4XJO - chains A and B; structure by X-ray diffraction, 1.50 A resolution.

[Chain A (and B)]
Name: Adenosylmethionine-8-amino-7-oxononanoate aminotransferase
Organism: Mycobacterium tuberculosis (strain ATCC 25618 / H37Rv)
Notes: EC 2.6.1.62; chain B of this document is another copy of the same molecule, construct and numbering; everything in this record applies to it too
Reference sequence: P9WQ81 (BIOA_MYCTU); residues 1-437 here = UniProt positions 1-437
Amino-acid sequence (457 residues; row label = number of the first residue in the row; numbers below 1 keep their minus sign (Met-19 is residue -19)):
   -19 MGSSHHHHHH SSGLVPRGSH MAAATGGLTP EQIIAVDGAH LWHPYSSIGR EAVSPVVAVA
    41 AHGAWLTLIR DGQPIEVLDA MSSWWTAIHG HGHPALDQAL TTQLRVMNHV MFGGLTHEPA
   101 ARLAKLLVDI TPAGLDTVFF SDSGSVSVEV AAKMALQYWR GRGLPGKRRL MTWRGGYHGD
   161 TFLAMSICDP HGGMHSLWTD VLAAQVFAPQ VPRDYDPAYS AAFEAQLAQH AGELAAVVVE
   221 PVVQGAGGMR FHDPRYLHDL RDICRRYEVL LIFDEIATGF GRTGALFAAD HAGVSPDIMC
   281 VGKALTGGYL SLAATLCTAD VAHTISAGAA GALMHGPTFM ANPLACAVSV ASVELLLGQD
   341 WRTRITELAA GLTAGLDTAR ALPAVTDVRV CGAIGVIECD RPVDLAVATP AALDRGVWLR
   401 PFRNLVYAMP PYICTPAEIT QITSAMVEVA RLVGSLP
Disordered / not traced: -19 to 7, 436-437 (chain B: -19 to 7, 437)
Sequence notes: initiating methionine (-19); expression tag (-18 to 0)
UniProt features mapped onto this chain:
  - binding site (S-adenosyl-L-methionine): Trp64, Tyr157, Gly316, Arg400
  - binding site (pyridoxal 5'-phosphate): Gly124, Ser125, Asp254, Pro317, Thr318
  - binding site (substrate): Lys283
  - site: Tyr25 (Participates in the substrate recognition with KAPA and in a stacking interaction with the adenine ring of SAM)
  - modified residue: Lys283 (N6-(pyridoxal phosphate)lysine)
Covalent attachments: pyridoxal phosphate (PLP) linked to Lys283
Residues lining bound ligands:
  - 41O (5-[4-(3-chlorobenzoyl)piperazin-1-yl]-1H-inden-1-one), molecule 1: Pro24, Tyr25, Trp64, Gly156, Tyr157, Cys168, Asp169, Gly172, Gly173, Ala226, Gly227, Arg400, Arg403
  - 41O, molecule 2: Met91, Phe92, Gly93, Gly316, Pro317, Thr318
  - pyridoxal phosphate (PLP), molecule 1: Ser123, Gly124, Ser125, Val128, Tyr157, His158, Gly159, Glu220, Asp254, Ile256, Ala257
  - pyridoxal phosphate (PLP), molecule 2: Gly316, Pro317, Thr318

[Chain A / chain B interface]
Residue-residue contacts - 269 pairs, chain A then chain B:
  Leu8(A) with Glu98(B), hydrogen bond (backbone-side chain); Ala101(B), hydrophobic; Arg102(B)
  Ile13(A) with Thr96(B); His97(B); Glu98(B); Ala101(B), hydrophobic
  Val16(A) with Ala101(B)
  Asp17(A) with Thr96(B), hydrogen bond
  Ala19(A) with Asp116(B); Thr117(B)
  His20(A) with Val108(B); Asp116(B), hydrogen bond (side chain-backbone); Thr117(B); Val118(B), hydrogen bond (backbone-backbone)
  Leu21(A) with Ala100(B); Ala101(B); Ala104(B), hydrophobic; Val118(B); Phe120(B), hydrophobic
  Trp22(A) with Phe92(B); Thr117(B), hydrogen bond; Val118(B), hydrogen bond (backbone-backbone); Phe119(B), hydrophobic; Met134(B); Cys297(B); Ala302(B), hydrophobic; Leu313(B), hydrophobic; Met320(B)
  His23(A) with Phe92(B), hydrogen bond (side chain-backbone); Leu95(B), hydrogen bond (side chain-backbone); Thr96(B); Met320(B)
  Pro24(A) with Phe92(B); Gly93(B); His315(B); Gly316(B); Met320(B)
  Tyr25(A) with Ala312(B); Leu313(B); Met314(B); His315(B), hydrogen bond (backbone-backbone); Gly316(B)
  Ser26(A) with Ala312(B); Leu313(B), hydrogen bond (backbone-backbone)
  Ser27(A) with Ser306(B); Gly311(B)
  Ile28(A) with Ala302(B), hydrophobic; His303(B); Ser306(B), hydrogen bond (backbone-side chain)
  Arg30(A) with His303(B), hydrogen bond (side chain-backbone); Ser306(B); Ala307(B)
  Pro35(A) with Gly94(B); Leu95(B); Thr96(B)
  Val36(A) with Gly94(B), hydrogen bond (backbone-backbone); Leu95(B); Thr96(B), hydrogen bond (backbone-backbone)
  Val37(A) with Thr96(B)
  Ala38(A) with Met87(B), hydrophobic; Thr96(B), hydrogen bond (backbone-backbone); His97(B)
  Val39(A) with Val86(B)
  Ala40(A) with Val86(B); Met87(B)
  Ala41(A) with Val86(B), hydrogen bond (backbone-backbone); Met87(B), hydrophobic
  His42(A) with Arg85(B); Val86(B), hydrogen bond (side chain-backbone)
  Leu46(A) with Val90(B), hydrophobic
  Leu48(A) with Leu95(B), hydrophobic
  Met61(A) with Met91(B), hydrophobic
  Ser63(A) with Val90(B); Met91(B)
  Trp64(A) with Met91(B); Thr318(B)
  Thr66(A) with His89(B); Thr318(B); Phe319(B)
  His71(A) with Asn88(B), hydrogen bond; His89(B), hydrogen bond (side chain-backbone)
  Gly72(A) with Asn88(B)
  Asp77(A) with Leu84(B)
  Leu80(A) with Leu84(B), hydrophobic
  Thr81(A) with Thr81(B); Leu84(B)
  Leu84(A) with Asp77(B); Leu80(B), hydrophobic; Thr81(B); Tyr289(B), hydrophobic
  Arg85(A) with His42(B)
  Val86(A) with Ala40(B); Ala41(B), hydrogen bond (backbone-backbone); His42(B), hydrogen bond (backbone-side chain)
  Met87(A) with Ala38(B); Val39(B); Ala40(B); Ala41(B), hydrophobic
  Asn88(A) with His71(B), hydrogen bond; Gly72(B); Gly288(B); Tyr289(B)
  His89(A) with Thr66(B); His71(B), hydrogen bond (backbone-side chain); Gly288(B)
  Val90(A) with Ala38(B), hydrophobic; Leu46(B), hydrophobic; Ser63(B)
  Met91(A) with Met61(B), hydrophobic; Ser63(B), hydrogen bond (backbone-side chain); Trp64(B), hydrophobic; Trp398(B), hydrogen bond
  Phe92(A) with Trp22(B); His23(B), hydrogen bond (backbone-side chain); Pro24(B)
  Gly93(A) with Pro24(B); Trp398(B); Arg400(B)
  Gly94(A) with Pro35(B); Val36(B), hydrogen bond (backbone-backbone); Trp398(B); Arg400(B)
  Leu95(A) with His23(B), hydrogen bond (backbone-side chain); Pro35(B); Val36(B); Leu46(B), hydrophobic; Leu48(B), hydrophobic; Trp398(B), hydrophobic
  Thr96(A) with Ile13(B); Asp17(B), hydrogen bond; His23(B); Pro35(B); Val36(B), hydrogen bond (backbone-backbone); Val37(B); Ala38(B), hydrogen bond (backbone-backbone)
  His97(A) with Ile13(B); Ala38(B)
  Glu98(A) with Leu8(B), hydrogen bond (side chain-backbone); Ile13(B)
  Ala100(A) with Leu21(B)
  Ala101(A) with Leu8(B), hydrophobic; Ile13(B), hydrophobic; Val16(B); Leu21(B)
  Arg102(A) with Leu8(B)
  Ala104(A) with Leu21(B), hydrophobic
  Val108(A) with His20(B)
  Asp116(A) with Ala19(B); His20(B), hydrogen bond (backbone-side chain)
  Thr117(A) with Ala19(B); His20(B); Trp22(B), hydrogen bond; Ile28(B)
  Val118(A) with His20(B), hydrogen bond (backbone-backbone); Leu21(B); Trp22(B), hydrogen bond (backbone-backbone)
  Phe119(A) with Trp22(B), hydrophobic
  Phe120(A) with Leu21(B), hydrophobic
  Asp122(A) with Asp122(B); Ser123(B); Ser291(B), hydrogen bond
  Ser123(A) with Asp122(B); Val126(B)
  Val126(A) with Val126(B), hydrophobic
  Glu129(A) with Thr161(B); Phe162(B), hydrogen bond (side chain-backbone)
  Lys133(A) with Asp160(B), hydrogen bond (side chain-backbone); Phe162(B); Met165(B), hydrogen bond; Trp178(B)
  Met134(A) with Trp22(B)
  Leu136(A) with Trp178(B), hydrophobic; Val181(B), hydrophobic
  Gln137(A) with Trp178(B)
  Arg140(A) with Leu177(B), hydrogen bond (side chain-backbone); Trp178(B); Thr179(B), hydrogen bond (side chain-backbone); Val181(B)
  Arg148(A) with Asp180(B), hydrogen bond (side chain-backbone)
  Asp160(A) with Lys133(B), hydrogen bond (backbone-side chain); His315(B), hydrogen bond (backbone-side chain); Gly316(B), hydrogen bond (side chain-backbone)
  Thr161(A) with Glu129(B)
  Phe162(A) with Glu129(B), hydrogen bond (backbone-side chain); Lys133(B); Leu163(B), hydrophobic
  Leu163(A) with Phe162(B), hydrophobic
  Met165(A) with Lys133(B), hydrogen bond
  Met174(A) with Ala310(B), hydrophobic; Met314(B), hydrophobic
  Leu177(A) with Arg140(B), hydrogen bond (backbone-side chain); Ala310(B), hydrophobic; Met314(B), hydrophobic
  Trp178(A) with Lys133(B); Leu136(B), hydrophobic; Gln137(B); Arg140(B); Met314(B), hydrophobic
  Thr179(A) with Arg140(B), hydrogen bond (backbone-side chain)
  Asp180(A) with Arg148(B), hydrogen bond (backbone-side chain)
  Val181(A) with Leu136(B), hydrophobic; Arg140(B)
  Lys283(A) with Thr318(B); Phe319(B)
  Gly288(A) with Asn88(B); His89(B); Phe319(B)
  Tyr289(A) with Leu84(B), hydrophobic; Asn88(B); Phe319(B); Asn322(B), hydrogen bond (backbone-side chain); Leu324(B)
  Leu290(A) with Leu290(B), hydrophobic; Phe319(B); Asn322(B); Leu324(B), hydrophobic
  Ser291(A) with Asp122(B), hydrogen bond; Ser291(B); Phe319(B)
  Cys297(A) with Trp22(B)
  Ala302(A) with Trp22(B), hydrophobic; Ile28(B), hydrophobic
  His303(A) with Ile28(B)
  Ser306(A) with Ser27(B); Ile28(B), hydrogen bond (side chain-backbone); Arg30(B)
  Ala307(A) with Arg30(B)
  Ala309(A) with Leu177(B), hydrophobic
  Ala310(A) with Leu177(B), hydrophobic
  Gly311(A) with Ser27(B)
  Ala312(A) with Tyr25(B); Ser26(B)
  Leu313(A) with Trp22(B), hydrophobic; Tyr25(B); Ser26(B), hydrogen bond (backbone-backbone)
  Met314(A) with Tyr25(B); Met174(B), hydrophobic; Leu177(B), hydrophobic; Trp178(B)
  His315(A) with Pro24(B); Tyr25(B), hydrogen bond (backbone-backbone); Asp160(B)
  Gly316(A) with Pro24(B); Tyr25(B); Asp160(B), hydrogen bond (backbone-side chain)
  Thr318(A) with Trp64(B); Thr66(B); Lys283(B)
  Phe319(A) with Thr66(B); Lys283(B); Gly288(B); Tyr289(B); Leu290(B); Ser291(B)
  Met320(A) with Trp22(B); His23(B); Pro24(B)
  Asn322(A) with Tyr289(B), hydrogen bond (side chain-backbone); Leu290(B)
  Leu324(A) with Tyr289(B); Leu290(B), hydrophobic
  Trp398(A) with Met91(B), hydrogen bond; Gly93(B); Gly94(B); Leu95(B), hydrophobic
  Arg400(A) with Met91(B); Gly93(B), hydrogen bond (side chain-backbone); Gly94(B)
Interface residues without a listed pair, chain A (111 interface residues in all): Ile14, Lys105, Ala132, Thr286, Ile305, Pro317
Interface residues without a listed pair, chain B (111 interface residues in all): Ile14, Lys105, Ala132, Thr286, Ile305, Ala309, Pro317

[Overview]
Chain A and chain B each contribute 111 residues to their interface; the contacts include 60 hydrogen bonds.
Polar pairs include Leu8(A)-Glu98(B), Asp17(A)-Thr96(B) and His20(A)-Asp116(B). Ligands of chain A: compound
41O and pyridoxal phosphate. Pyridoxal phosphate is covalently linked to Lys283(A).
Chain A and chain B are both Adenosylmethionine-8-amino-7-oxononanoate aminotransferase (Mycobacterium
tuberculosis (strain ATCC 25618 / H37Rv)); the structure, Crystal structure of 7,8-diaminopelargonic acid
synthase (BioA) from Mycobacterium tuberculosis, complexed with an inhibitor optimized from ..., was
determined by X-ray diffraction together with 5KGS, 5KGT and 4XJP from the same study.
